PDB entry 8E79 | electron microscopy, 3.71 A resolution | chains D and N of the 9 polymer chains in the assembly

# Chain D
Protein: DNA-directed RNA polymerase subunit beta'
Organism: Mycobacterium tuberculosis
Notes: EC 2.7.7.6
UniProt: A0A045J9E2 (A0A045J9E2_MYCTX); numbering as in UniProt (aligned over 1-1316)
Chain sequence (1318 residues; each row starts with the number of its first residue; numbers below 1 keep their minus sign (Gly-1 is residue -1)):
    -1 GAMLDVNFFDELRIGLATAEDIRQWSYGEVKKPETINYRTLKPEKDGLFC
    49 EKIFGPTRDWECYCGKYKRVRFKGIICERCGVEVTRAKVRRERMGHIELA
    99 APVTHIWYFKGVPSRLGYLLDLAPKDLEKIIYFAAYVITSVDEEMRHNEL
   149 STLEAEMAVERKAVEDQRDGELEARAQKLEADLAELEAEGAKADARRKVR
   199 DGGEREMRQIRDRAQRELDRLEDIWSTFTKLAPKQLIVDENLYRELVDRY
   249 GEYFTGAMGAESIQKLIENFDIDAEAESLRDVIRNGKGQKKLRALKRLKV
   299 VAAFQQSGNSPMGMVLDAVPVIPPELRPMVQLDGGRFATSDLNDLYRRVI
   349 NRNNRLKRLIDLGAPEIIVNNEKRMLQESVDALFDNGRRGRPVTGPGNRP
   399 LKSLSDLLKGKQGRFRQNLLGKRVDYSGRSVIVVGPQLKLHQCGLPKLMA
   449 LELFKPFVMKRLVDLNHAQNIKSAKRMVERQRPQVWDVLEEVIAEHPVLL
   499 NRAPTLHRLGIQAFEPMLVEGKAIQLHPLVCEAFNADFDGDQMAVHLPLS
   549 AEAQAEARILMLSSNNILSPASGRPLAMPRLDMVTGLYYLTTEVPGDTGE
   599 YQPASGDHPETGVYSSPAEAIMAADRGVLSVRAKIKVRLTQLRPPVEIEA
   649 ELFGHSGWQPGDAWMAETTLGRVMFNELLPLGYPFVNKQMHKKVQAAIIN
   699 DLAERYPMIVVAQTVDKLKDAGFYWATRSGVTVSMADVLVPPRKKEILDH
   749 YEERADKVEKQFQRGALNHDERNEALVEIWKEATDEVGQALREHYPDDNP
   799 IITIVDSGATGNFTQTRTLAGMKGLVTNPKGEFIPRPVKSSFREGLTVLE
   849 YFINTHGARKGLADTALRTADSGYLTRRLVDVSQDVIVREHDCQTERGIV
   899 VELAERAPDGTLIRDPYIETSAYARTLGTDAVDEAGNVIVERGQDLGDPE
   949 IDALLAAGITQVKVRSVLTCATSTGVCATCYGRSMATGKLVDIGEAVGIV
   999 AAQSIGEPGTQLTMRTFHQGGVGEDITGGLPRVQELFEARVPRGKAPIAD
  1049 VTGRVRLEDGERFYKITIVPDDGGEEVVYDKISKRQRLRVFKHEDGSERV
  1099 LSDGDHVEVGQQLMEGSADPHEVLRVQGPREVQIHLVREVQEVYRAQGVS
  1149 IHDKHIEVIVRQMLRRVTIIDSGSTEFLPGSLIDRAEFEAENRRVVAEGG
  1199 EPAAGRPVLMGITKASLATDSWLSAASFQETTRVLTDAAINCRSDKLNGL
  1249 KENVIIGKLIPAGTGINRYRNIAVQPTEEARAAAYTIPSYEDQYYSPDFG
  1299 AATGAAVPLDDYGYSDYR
Unresolved in the structure: 1014-1022, 1091-1096, 1283-1316
Construct notes: expression tag (-1 to 0)
Bound ions: Zn2+ site 1: Cys60, Cys62, Cys78; Mg2+: Asp535, Asp537, Asp539 (shared with 1 residue of chain R); Zn2+ site 2: Cys891, Cys978

# Chain N
Protein: Transcription termination/antitermination protein NusG
Organism: Escherichia coli
UniProt: U9XYQ6 (U9XYQ6_ECOLX); numbering as in UniProt (aligned over 1-181)
Chain sequence (181 residues; row label = number of the first residue in the row):
     1 MSEAPKKRWYVVQAFSGFEGRVATSLREHIKLHNMEDLFGEVMVPTEEVV
    51 EIRGGQRRKSERKFFPGYVLVQMVMNDASWHLVRSVPRVMGFIGGTSDRP
   101 APISDKEVDAIMNRLQQVGDKPRPKTLFEPGEMVRVNDGPFADFNGVVEE
   151 VDYEKSRLKVSVSIFGRATPVELDFSQVEKA
Unresolved in the structure: 1-5, 118-181

# Interface between chain D and chain N
Residue-residue contacts (15; chain D residue first):
  Ala132(D) with Gly95(N)
  Arg356(D) with Arg62(N)
  Leu357(D) with Pro66(N)
  Leu360(D) with Arg114(N)
  Gly361(D) with Arg114(N), hydrogen bond (backbone-side chain)
  Ala362(D) with Phe65(N), hydrophobic
  Pro363(D) with Phe65(N); Glu107(N)
  Ile365(D) with Ile93(N), hydrophobic
  Ile366(D) with Phe65(N), hydrophobic; Tyr68(N), hydrophobic
  Asn369(D) with Tyr68(N), hydrogen bond; Ile93(N)
  Glu370(D) with Tyr68(N), hydrogen bond
  Met373(D) with Gln13(N)
Other interface residues (no listed pair), chain D (14 interface residues in all): Arg353, Glu364
Other interface residues (no listed pair), chain N (10 interface residues in all): Phe64

# In short
14 residues of chain D face 10 of chain N across their interface, with 3 hydrogen bonds. Polar contacts
include Gly361(D)-Arg114(N), Asn369(D)-Tyr68(N) and Glu370(D)-Tyr68(N). Cys60(D), Cys62(D) and Cys78(D)
coordinate Zn2+ site 1. Asp535(D), Asp537(D) and Asp539(D) coordinate Mg2+.
Here chain D is DNA-directed RNA polymerase subunit beta' (Mycobacterium tuberculosis) and chain N is
Transcription termination/antitermination protein NusG (Escherichia coli). Entry 8E79 (Mycobacterium
tuberculosis RNAP paused elongation complex with Escherichia coli NusG transcription factor) was determined by
electron microscopy, deposited together with 8E74, 8E82, 8E8M and 8E95.
